PDB entry 8XES | X-ray diffraction, 1.78 A resolution | chains A and C of the 3 polymer chains in the assembly

== Chain A ==
Molecule: HLA class I heavy chain
Source organism: Homo sapiens
UniProtKB: Q5SPM2 (Q5SPM2_HUMAN); residues 1-274 here correspond to UniProt positions 25-298 (UniProt number = residue number + 24)
Sequence (274 residues; each row starts with the number of its first residue):
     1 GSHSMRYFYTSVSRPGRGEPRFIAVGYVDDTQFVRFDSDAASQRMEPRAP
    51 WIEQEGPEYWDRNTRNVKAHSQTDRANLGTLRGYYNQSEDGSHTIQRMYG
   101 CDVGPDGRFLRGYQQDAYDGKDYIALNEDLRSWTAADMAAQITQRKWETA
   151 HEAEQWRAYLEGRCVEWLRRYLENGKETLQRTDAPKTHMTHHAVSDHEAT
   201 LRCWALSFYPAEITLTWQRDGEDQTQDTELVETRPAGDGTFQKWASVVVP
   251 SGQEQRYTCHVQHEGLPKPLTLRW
Disulfide bonds: C101-C164, C203-C259

== Chain C ==
Molecule: Major capsid protein L1
UniProtKB: A0A1U9YFU1 (A0A1U9YFU1_9PAPI); residues 1-9 here correspond to UniProt positions 386-394 (UniProt number = residue number + 385)
Sequence (9 residues; each row starts with the number of its first residue):
     1 DVMTYIHSM

== Interface between chain A and chain C ==
Pairs across the interface (42; chain A residue first):
  Y7(A) with D1(C), hydrogen bond (side chain-backbone); V2(C), hydrophobic
  Y9(A) with V2(C)
  M45(A) with V2(C), hydrophobic
  R62(A) with D1(C), salt bridge
  N63(A) with D1(C), hydrogen bond; V2(C), hydrogen bond (side chain-backbone)
  N66(A) with V2(C); M3(C)
  H70(A) with M3(C), hydrogen bond (side chain-backbone); T4(C), hydrogen bond (side chain-backbone); I6(C)
  T73(A) with I6(C)
  N77(A) with S8(C); M9(C), hydrogen bond (side chain-backbone)
  T80(A) with M9(C)
  L81(A) with M9(C), hydrophobic
  Y84(A) with M9(C), hydrogen bond (side chain-backbone)
  R97(A) with I6(C)
  Y99(A) with V2(C); M3(C), hydrogen bond (side chain-backbone)
  D116(A) with M9(C)
  Y123(A) with M9(C), hydrophobic
  T143(A) with M9(C), hydrogen bond (side chain-backbone)
  K146(A) with H7(C); S8(C); M9(C), hydrogen bond (side chain-backbone)
  W147(A) with H7(C), hydrogen bond (side chain-backbone); S8(C), hydrogen bond (side chain-backbone); M9(C), hydrophobic
  A150(A) with H7(C)
  E152(A) with I6(C); H7(C), hydrogen bond (side chain-backbone)
  Q155(A) with M3(C)
  W156(A) with M3(C), hydrophobic; I6(C), hydrophobic
  Y159(A) with D1(C), hydrogen bond (side chain-backbone); V2(C); M3(C), hydrophobic
  R163(A) with D1(C), salt bridge
  W167(A) with D1(C)
  Y171(A) with D1(C), hydrogen bond (side chain-backbone)
Interface residues without a listed pair, chain A (31 interface residues in all): M5, Y59, V67, I95
Interface residues without a listed pair, chain C (9 interface residues in all): Y5
The authors on this interface:
  - pairs named by the authors: Y7(A)-D1(C) (hydrogen bond), R62(A)-D1(C), N77(A)-M9(C) (hydrogen bond), Y84(A)-M9(C) (hydrogen bond), K146(A)-M9(C) (hydrogen bond), Y159(A)-D1(C) (hydrogen bond), R163(A)-D1(C) (salt bridge), Y171(A)-D1(C) (hydrogen bond)

== Overview ==
Chain A and chain C form an interface of 31 and 9 residues respectively, with 15 hydrogen bonds and 2 salt
bridges. Among the polar pairs are R62(A)-D1(C), R163(A)-D1(C) and Y7(A)-D1(C). The authors report hydrogen
bonds between Y7(A) and D1(C), N77(A) and M9(C) and Y84(A) and M9(C) among others; a contact between R62(A)
and D1(C); a salt bridge between R163(A) and D1(C).
Chain A is HLA class I heavy chain (Homo sapiens) and chain C is Major capsid protein L1; the structure, The
structure of HLA-A/L1-1, was determined by X-ray diffraction together with 8XFZ, 8XG2, 8XKC and 8XKE from the
same study.
